Entry 8T02 (electron microscopy, 3.79 A resolution); this record covers chains I and J of the 7 polymer chains in the assembly.

== Chain I ==
Name: DNA-directed RNA polymerase subunit beta
Organism: Escherichia coli
Notes: EC 2.7.7.6
Reference sequence: P0A8V2 (RPOB_ECOLI); residue numbers follow UniProt; this construct covers 1-1342
Sequence (1342 residues; each row starts with the number of its first residue):
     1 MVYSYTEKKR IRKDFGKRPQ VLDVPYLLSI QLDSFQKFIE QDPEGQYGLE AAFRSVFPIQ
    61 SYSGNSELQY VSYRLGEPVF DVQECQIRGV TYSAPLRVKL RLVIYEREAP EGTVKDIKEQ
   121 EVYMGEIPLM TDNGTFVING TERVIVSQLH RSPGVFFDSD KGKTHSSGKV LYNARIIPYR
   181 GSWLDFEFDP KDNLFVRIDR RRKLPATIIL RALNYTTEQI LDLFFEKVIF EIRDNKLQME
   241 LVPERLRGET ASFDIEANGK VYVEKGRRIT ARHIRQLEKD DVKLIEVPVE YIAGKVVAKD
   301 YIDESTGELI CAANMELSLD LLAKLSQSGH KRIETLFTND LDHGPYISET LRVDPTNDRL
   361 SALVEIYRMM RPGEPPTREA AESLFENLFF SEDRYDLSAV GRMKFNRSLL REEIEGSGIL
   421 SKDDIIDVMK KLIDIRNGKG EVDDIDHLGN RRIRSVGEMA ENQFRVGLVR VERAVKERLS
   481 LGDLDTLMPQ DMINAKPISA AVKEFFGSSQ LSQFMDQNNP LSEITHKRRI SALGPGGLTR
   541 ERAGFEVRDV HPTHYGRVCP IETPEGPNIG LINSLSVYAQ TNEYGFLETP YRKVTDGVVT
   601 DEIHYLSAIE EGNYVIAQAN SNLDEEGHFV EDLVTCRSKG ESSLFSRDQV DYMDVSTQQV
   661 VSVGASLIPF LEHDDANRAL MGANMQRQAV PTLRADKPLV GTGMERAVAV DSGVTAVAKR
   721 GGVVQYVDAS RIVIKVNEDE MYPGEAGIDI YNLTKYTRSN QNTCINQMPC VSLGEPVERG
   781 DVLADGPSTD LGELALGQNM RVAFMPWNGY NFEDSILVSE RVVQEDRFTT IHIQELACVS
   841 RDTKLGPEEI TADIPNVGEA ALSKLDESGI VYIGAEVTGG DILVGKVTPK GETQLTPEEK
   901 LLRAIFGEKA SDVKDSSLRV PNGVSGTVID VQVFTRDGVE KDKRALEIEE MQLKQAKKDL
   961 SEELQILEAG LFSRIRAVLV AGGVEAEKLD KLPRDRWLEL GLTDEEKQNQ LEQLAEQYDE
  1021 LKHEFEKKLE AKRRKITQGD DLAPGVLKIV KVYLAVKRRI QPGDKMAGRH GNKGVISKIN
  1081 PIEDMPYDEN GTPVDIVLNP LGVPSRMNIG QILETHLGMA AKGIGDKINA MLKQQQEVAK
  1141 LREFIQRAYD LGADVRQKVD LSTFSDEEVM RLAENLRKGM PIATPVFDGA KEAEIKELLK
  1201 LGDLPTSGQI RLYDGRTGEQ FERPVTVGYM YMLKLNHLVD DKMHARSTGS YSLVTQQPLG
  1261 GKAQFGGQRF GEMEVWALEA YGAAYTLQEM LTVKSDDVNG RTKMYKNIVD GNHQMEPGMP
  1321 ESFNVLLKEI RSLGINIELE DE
Not modelled in the structure: 1, 891-912, 1342
UniProt features mapped onto this chain:
  - modified residue (N6-acetyllysine): K1022, K1200
  - mutagenesis: I561 (I561S: Resistant to antibiotics salinamide A and B), I569 (I569S: Resistant to antibiotics salinamide A and B), A665 (A665E: Resistant to antibiotics salinamide A and B), D675 (D675A/G: Resistant to antibiotics salinamide A and B), N677 (N677H/K: Resistant to antibiotics salinamide A and B), L680 (L680M: Resistant to antibiotics salinamide A and B), E813 (E813K: Disrupts the enzyme's active center)

== Chain J ==
Name: DNA-directed RNA polymerase subunit beta'
Organism: Escherichia coli
Notes: EC 2.7.7.6
Reference sequence: A7ZUK2 (RPOC_ECO24); residues 1-1407 here = UniProt positions 1-1407
Sequence (1425 residues; numbered 1 to 1425; the number before each row is that of its first residue):
     1 MKDLLKFLKA QTKTEEFDAI KIALASPDMI RSWSFGEVKK PETINYRTFK PERDGLFCAR
    61 IFGPVKDYEC LCGKYKRLKH RGVICEKCGV EVTQTKVRRE RMGHIELASP TAHIWFLKSL
   121 PSRIGLLLDM PLRDIERVLY FESYVVIEGG MTNLERQQIL TEEQYLDALE EFGDEFDAKM
   181 GAEAIQALLK SMDLEQECEQ LREELNETNS ETKRKKLTKR IKLLEAFVQS GNKPEWMILT
   241 VLPVLPPDLR PLVPLDGGRF ATSDLNDLYR RVINRNNRLK RLLDLAAPDI IVRNEKRMLQ
   301 EAVDALLDNG RRGRAITGSN KRPLKSLADM IKGKQGRFRQ NLLGKRVDYS GRSVITVGPY
   361 LRLHQCGLPK KMALELFKPF IYGKLELRGL ATTIKAAKKM VEREEAVVWD ILDEVIREHP
   421 VLLNRAPTLH RLGIQAFEPV LIEGKAIQLH PLVCAAYNAD FDGDQMAVHV PLTLEAQLEA
   481 RALMMSTNNI LSPANGEPII VPSQDVVLGL YYMTRDCVNA KGEGMVLTGP KEAERLYRSG
   541 LASLHARVKV RITEYEKDAN GELVAKTSLK DTTVGRAILW MIVPKGLPYS IVNQALGKKA
   601 ISKMLNTCYR ILGLKPTVIF ADQIMYTGFA YAARSGASVG IDDMVIPEKK HEIISEAEAE
   661 VAEIQEQFQS GLVTAGERYN KVIDIWAAAN DRVSKAMMDN LQTETVINRD GQEEKQVSFN
   721 SIYMMADSGA RGSAAQIRQL AGMRGLMAKP DGSIIETPIT ANFREGLNVL QYFISTHGAR
   781 KGLADTALKT ANSGYLTRRL VDVAQDLVVT EDDCGTHEGI MMTPVIEGGD VKEPLRDRVL
   841 GRVTAEDVLK PGTADILVPR NTLLHEQWCD LLEENSVDAV KVRSVVSCDT DFGVCAHCYG
   901 RDLARGHIIN KGEAIGVIAA QSIGEPGTQL TMRTFHIGGA ASRAAAESSI QVKNKGSIKL
   961 SNVKSVVNSS GKLVITSRNT ELKLIDEFGR TKESYKVPYG AVLAKGDGEQ VAGGETVANW
  1021 DPHTMPVITE VSGFVRFTDM IDGQTITRQT DELTGLSSLV VLDSAERTAG GKDLRPALKI
  1081 VDAQGNDVLI PGTDMPAQYF LPGKAIVQLE DGVQISSGDT LARIPQESGG TKDITGGLPR
  1141 VADLFEARRP KEPAILAEIS GIVSFGKETK GKRRLVITPV DGSDPYEEMI PKWRQLNVFE
  1201 GERVERGDVI SDGPEAPHDI LRLRGVHAVT RYIVNEVQDV YRLQGVKIND KHIEVIVRQM
  1261 LRKATIVNAG SSDFLEGEQV EYSRVKIANR ELEANGKVGA TYSRDLLGIT KASLATESFI
  1321 SAASFQETTR VLTEAAVAGK RDELRGLKEN VIVGRLIPAG TGYAYHQDRM RRRAAGEAPA
  1381 APQVTAEDAS ASLAELLNAG LGGSDNELEV LFQGPHHHHH HHHHH
Not modelled in the structure: 1-15, 309-326, 933-947, 1127-1135, 1374-1425
Construct notes: expression tag (1408-1425)
Bound ions: Zn2+ site 1: C70, C72, C85, C88; Mg2+: D460, D462, D464; Zn2+ site 2: C814, C888, C895, C898
UniProt features mapped onto this chain:
  - binding site (Zn(2+)): C70, C72, C85, C88, C814, C888, C895, C898
  - binding site (Mg(2+)): D460, D462, D464
  - modified residue: K972 (N6-acetyllysine)

== Interface between chain I and chain J ==
Contacting residue pairs (311; chain I residue first):
  F545(I) with A784(J); L788(J), hydrophobic
  R548(I) with R780(J); A784(J)
  D549(I) with P750(J); H777(J), salt bridge; K781(J), salt bridge
  V550(I) with F773(J), hydrophobic; H777(J), hydrogen bond (backbone-side chain)
  P552(I) with H777(J)
  H554(I) with F773(J)
  Y555(I) with V769(J); L770(J), hydrophobic; F773(J)
  C559(I) with R780(J)
  P560(I) with F773(J), hydrophobic; T776(J); R780(J), hydrogen bond (backbone-side chain)
  I561(I) with Y772(J), hydrophobic; T776(J)
  T563(I) with R780(J)
  G566(I) with A787(J)
  I569(I) with R780(J); L783(J); A784(J)
  G570(I) with R780(J)
  N573(I) with R780(J), hydrogen bond
  Q618(I) with N768(J); V769(J); L770(J)
  N620(I) with N768(J)
  R637(I) with L770(J)
  E641(I) with K749(J), salt bridge
  S642(I) with T757(J); L770(J)
  T657(I) with V769(J)
  V660(I) with V769(J), hydrophobic; F773(J), hydrophobic
  L671(I) with Y772(J)
  E672(I) with L767(J)
  H673(I) with F763(J), hydrogen bond (side chain-backbone); R764(J), hydrogen bond (side chain-backbone); E765(J), hydrogen bond (side chain-backbone); G766(J)
  D674(I) with F763(J); Y772(J), hydrogen bond (backbone-side chain)
  D675(I) with R744(J), salt bridge; F763(J); Y772(J), hydrogen bond (backbone-side chain); S775(J)
  A676(I) with Y772(J), hydrogen bond (backbone-side chain); S775(J); T776(J); A779(J), hydrophobic
  N677(I) with A779(J); L783(J)
  A679(I) with Y772(J)
  M681(I) with L783(J), hydrophobic
  F804(I) with S638(J)
  M805(I) with A633(J)
  P806(I) with D505(J); A632(J); A633(J), hydrogen bond (backbone-backbone); A637(J)
  N808(I) with P359(J); F629(J); A633(J)
  G809(I) with V357(J); F629(J)
  Y810(I) with P359(J); Y360(J)
  N811(I) with D505(J)
  F812(I) with V357(J), hydrophobic; P451(J); S503(J); Q504(J), hydrogen bond (backbone-side chain); F629(J), hydrophobic
  E813(I) with F461(J); Q504(J), hydrogen bond
  S815(I) with V357(J); F461(J)
  P1062(I) with A446(J)
  G1063(I) with V354(J); A446(J)
  K1065(I) with D462(J), hydrogen bond (side chain-backbone); G463(J)
  K1073(I) with D462(J)
  V1075(I) with V354(J), hydrophobic; I355(J); F461(J), hydrogen bond (backbone-backbone)
  S1077(I) with T356(J)
  N1099(I) with D505(J)
  P1100(I) with A637(J)
  L1101(I) with Q504(J); D505(J); L508(J), hydrophobic; M725(J), hydrophobic; R731(J)
  V1103(I) with V639(J), hydrophobic
  P1104(I) with I722(J), hydrophobic; M725(J), hydrophobic
  S1105(I) with R731(J), hydrogen bond; Q736(J), hydrogen bond
  R1106(I) with R731(J)
  M1107(I) with Q736(J); Q739(J), hydrogen bond; L740(J), hydrophobic
  I1109(I) with I641(J), hydrophobic; M644(J), hydrophobic; L740(J), hydrophobic; F763(J)
  I1112(I) with V639(J), hydrophobic; I641(J)
  L1113(I) with I641(J), hydrophobic
  H1116(I) with I641(J), hydrogen bond (side chain-backbone)
  F1187(I) with V769(J), hydrophobic
  E1192(I) with R764(J), salt bridge
  K1196(I) with I641(J); D642(J), salt bridge
  S1207(I) with D642(J)
  Q1209(I) with S638(J); G640(J); D643(J), hydrogen bond
  E1219(I) with R538(J); R634(J), salt bridge
  Q1220(I) with R634(J)
  F1221(I) with A633(J); R634(J)
  E1222(I) with R634(J); S635(J)
  R1223(I) with Y512(J); S635(J); G636(J); A637(J); F719(J), hydrogen bond (side chain-backbone); S721(J), hydrogen bond; M724(J)
  P1224(I) with S638(J), hydrogen bond (backbone-side chain)
  V1225(I) with G636(J); S638(J)
  T1226(I) with S638(J), hydrogen bond (backbone-side chain); V639(J); G640(J)
  V1239(I) with K445(J)
  D1240(I) with K445(J)
  K1242(I) with Q465(J)
  M1243(I) with R352(J); M372(J), hydrophobic; K445(J)
  H1244(I) with G351(J); R352(J), hydrogen bond (backbone-backbone)
  A1245(I) with S350(J); G351(J); E375(J)
  R1246(I) with D348(J), salt bridge; Y349(J); S350(J), hydrogen bond (backbone-backbone); L376(J)
  S1247(I) with D348(J); Y349(J); E375(J); L376(J); K378(J); P379(J)
  Y1251(I) with D348(J), hydrogen bond
  V1254(I) with L249(J); R337(J)
  T1255(I) with R337(J); N341(J)
  Q1257(I) with N341(J); K345(J)
  P1258(I) with R346(J); V347(J); D348(J)
  L1259(I) with R346(J)
  G1260(I) with R346(J)
  F1265(I) with E375(J)
  G1267(I) with R346(J); V347(J); S350(J)
  Q1268(I) with R346(J); V347(J), hydrogen bond (backbone-backbone); S350(J), hydrogen bond (backbone-side chain); G351(J); R352(J), hydrogen bond
  R1269(I) with R339(J); Q340(J); G344(J), hydrogen bond (side chain-backbone); R346(J)
  F1270(I) with L343(J); G344(J); K345(J), hydrogen bond (backbone-backbone)
  G1271(I) with G344(J)
  E1272(I) with L343(J); G344(J); R798(J), salt bridge
  M1273(I) with T428(J)
  E1274(I) with N424(J), hydrogen bond; R425(J); A426(J); T428(J), hydrogen bond; I434(J)
  V1275(I) with L343(J)
  W1276(I) with R798(J); V801(J), hydrophobic; V917(J); Q921(J)
  A1277(I) with T428(J); R431(J); I434(J), hydrophobic; Q921(J)
  L1278(I) with I434(J), hydrophobic; M484(J), hydrophobic
  E1279(I) with Q805(J), hydrogen bond; L1347(J); I1357(J)
  A1280(I) with R431(J); I918(J); Q921(J)
  Y1281(I) with R431(J), hydrogen bond (side chain-backbone); L432(J); I434(J), hydrogen bond (side chain-backbone); M484(J), hydrophobic; N489(J)
  G1282(I) with L483(J); G1360(J); T1361(J), hydrogen bond (backbone-backbone)
  A1283(I) with E479(J); L483(J); I1357(J)
  A1284(I) with E479(J), hydrogen bond (backbone-side chain); I1357(J), hydrophobic; T1361(J); G1362(J)
  Y1285(I) with E475(J); E479(J), hydrogen bond (backbone-side chain); L1356(J), hydrophobic; T1361(J)
  T1286(I) with A476(J); E479(J), hydrogen bond (backbone-side chain)
  L1287(I) with V1351(J), hydrophobic; I1357(J), hydrophobic
  Q1288(I) with G1354(J); L1356(J)
  E1289(I) with T473(J), hydrogen bond
  M1290(I) with V347(J)
  L1291(I) with K345(J), hydrogen bond (backbone-side chain); V1351(J)
  T1292(I) with G1354(J)
  K1294(I) with V347(J); D348(J), hydrogen bond (backbone-backbone); V470(J), hydrogen bond (side chain-backbone); L472(J)
  S1295(I) with K345(J); R346(J)
  D1296(I) with K345(J), salt bridge
  M1304(I) with T473(J)
  Y1305(I) with P379(J), hydrophobic; Y382(J)
  I1308(I) with P379(J); F380(J), hydrophobic
  V1309(I) with G383(J); I394(J), hydrophobic
  H1313(I) with L472(J); T473(J); L474(J)
  P1320(I) with V1353(J); G1354(J)
  E1321(I) with R99(J), salt bridge
  S1322(I) with N341(J); L342(J)
  N1324(I) with R99(J)
  V1325(I) with L249(J), hydrophobic
  L1326(I) with F338(J), hydrophobic; L342(J), hydrophobic
  K1328(I) with M102(J)
  E1329(I) with L245(J); M330(J); R337(J), salt bridge
  I1330(I) with I331(J), hydrophobic; L1332(J), hydrophobic
  R1331(I) with W33(J); M102(J); P243(J)
  S1332(I) with M102(J); P243(J); L327(J)
  L1333(I) with W115(J), hydrophobic; L307(J), hydrophobic; L327(J), hydrophobic
  G1334(I) with L24(J); A25(J), hydrogen bond (backbone-backbone); H113(J), hydrogen bond (backbone-side chain)
  I1335(I) with I22(J), hydrophobic; A23(J); A25(J); A1336(J), hydrophobic
  N1336(I) with I22(J); A23(J), hydrogen bond (backbone-backbone); L24(J); A25(J); M29(J); W33(J)
  I1337(I) with K21(J)
  E1338(I) with I20(J); K21(J), salt bridge
  E1340(I) with F17(J); A19(J); K21(J)
  D1341(I) with F17(J); D18(J), hydrogen bond (backbone-backbone)
Also at the interface, not in a pair above, chain I (159 interface residues in all): S166, A543, H551, A619, L680, W807, D814, R841, K844, G1074, I1076, D1214, R1216, T1248, K1262, M1315, F1323, L1339
Also at the interface, not in a pair above, chain J (176 interface residues in all): E16, F49, E100, F116, L239, P246, G257, S353, K371, E386, L422, H430, D460, A467, H469, P471, Q477, Y537, N720, A730, G732, D785, T797, E913, A914, M932, K1151, I1352, R1355

== Overview ==
Chain I and chain J form an interface of 159 and 176 residues respectively, with 48 hydrogen bonds and 13 salt
bridges. Among the polar pairs are D549(I)-H777(J), D549(I)-K781(J) and E641(I)-K749(J).
Here chain I is DNA-directed RNA polymerase subunit beta and chain J is DNA-directed RNA polymerase subunit
beta', both from Escherichia coli. Entry 8T02 (Reconstituted E. coli RNA polymerase post-termination complex
on negatively-supercoiled DNA: unwinding duplex DNA (rPTCi)) was determined by electron microscopy together
with 8SZW, 8T00 and 8T0L from the same study.
